8GS5 - chains G and F of the 8 polymer chains in the assembly; structure by X-ray diffraction, 4.49 A resolution (low resolution: residue-level contacts below are approximate; hydrogen-bond / salt-bridge calls are withheld).

[Chain G]
Name: Isocitrate dehydrogenase [NAD] subunit alpha, mitochondrial
From: Homo sapiens
Notes: EC 1.1.1.41
UniProtKB: P50213 (IDH3A_HUMAN); residues 1-339 here correspond to UniProt positions 28-366 (UniProt number = residue number + 27)
Amino-acid sequence (339 residues; numbered 1 to 339; the number before each row is that of its first residue):
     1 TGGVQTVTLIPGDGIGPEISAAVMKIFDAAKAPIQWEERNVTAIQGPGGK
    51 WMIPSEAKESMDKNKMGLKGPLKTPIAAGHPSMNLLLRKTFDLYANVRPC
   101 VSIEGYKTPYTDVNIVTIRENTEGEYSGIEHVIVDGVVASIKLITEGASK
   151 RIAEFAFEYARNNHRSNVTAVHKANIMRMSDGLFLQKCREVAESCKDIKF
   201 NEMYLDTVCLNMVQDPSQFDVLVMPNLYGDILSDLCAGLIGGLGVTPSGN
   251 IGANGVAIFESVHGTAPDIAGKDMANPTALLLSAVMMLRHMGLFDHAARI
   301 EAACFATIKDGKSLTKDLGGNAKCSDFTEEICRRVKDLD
Not modelled in the structure: 1-3, 46-50, 75-80, 339
Construct notes: engineered mutation A139 (Gln166 in P50213)
Curated features (UniProtKB/Swiss-Prot):
  - binding site (substrate): R88, R98, R119
  - binding site (Mg(2+)): D206, D230, D234
  - site (Critical for catalysis): Y126, K173
  - modified residue: K50 (N6-succinyllysine), T74 (Phosphothreonine), K196 (N6-acetyllysine), K316 (N6-acetyllysine), K323 (N6-succinyllysine)
From the paper describing this entry:
  - mutagenesis - Q139A: increased catalytic activity
  - mutagenesis - Q139A: increased stability
  - catalytic residues: Y126, D230 (proposed by the authors, not directly observed)

[Chain F]
Name: Isoform A of Isocitrate dehydrogenase [NAD] subunit beta, mitochondrial
From: Homo sapiens
UniProtKB: O43837-2 (IDH3B_HUMAN); residues 1-340 here correspond to UniProt positions 35-374 (UniProt number = residue number + 34)
Amino-acid sequence (352 residues; numbered 1 to 352; the number before each row is that of its first residue):
     1 ASRSQAEDVRVEGSFPVTMLPGDGVGPELMHAVKEVFKAAAVPVEFQEHH
    51 LSEVQNMASEEKLEQVLSSMKENKVAIIGKIHTPMEYKGELASYDMRLRR
   101 KLDLFANVVHVKSLPGYMTRHNNLDLVIIREQTEGEYSSLEHESARGVIE
   151 CLKIVTRAKSQRIAKFAFDYATKKGRGKVTAVHKANIMKLGDGLFLQCCE
   201 EVAELYPKIKFETMIIDNCCMQLVQNPYQFDVLVMPNLYGNIIDNLAAGL
   251 VGGAGVVPGESYSAEYAVFETGARHPFAQAVGRNIANPTAMLLSASNMLR
   301 HLNLEYHSSMIADAVKKVIKVGKVRTSDMGGYATCHDFTEEICRRVKDLD
   351 EN
Not modelled in the structure: 1-14, 350-352
Construct notes: expression tag (341-352)
From the paper describing this entry:
  - catalytic residues: K184 (proposed by the authors, not directly observed)

[Chain G / chain F interface]
Pairs across the interface (12):
  I129(G) with H142(F); E143(F)
  H131(G) with L140(F); E141(F); H142(F); L152(F)
  V132(G) with L140(F)
  I133(G) with I154(F)
  V134(G) with T156(F)
  I141(G) with H142(F)
  L143(G) with E143(F); S144(F)
Also at the interface, not in a pair above, chain F (9 interface residues in all): R100

[Summary]
7 residues of chain G and 9 residues of chain F are in contact. From UniProt: 3 substrate-binding residues and
3 Mg2+-binding residues on chain G. From the paper: catalytic residues Y126(G), D230(G) and K184(F); Q139A of
chain G increases catalytic activity.
Here chain G is Isocitrate dehydrogenase [NAD] subunit alpha, mitochondrial and chain F is Isoform A of
Isocitrate dehydrogenase [NAD] subunit beta, mitochondrial, both from Homo sapiens. Entry 8GS5 (Crystal
structure of a constitutively active mutant of human IDH3 holoenzyme in apo form) was determined by X-ray
diffraction together with 8GRB, 8GRD, 8GRG and 8GRU from the same study.
